4XLN - chains F and P of the 9 polymer chains in the assembly; structure by X-ray diffraction, 4.00 A resolution.

== Chain F ==
Name: RNA polymerase sigma factor SigA
Organism: Thermus aquaticus
UniProt: Q9EZJ8 (SIGA_THEAQ); residues 92-438 here = UniProt positions 92-438
Amino-acid sequence (347 residues; numbered 92 to 438; the number before each row is that of its first residue):
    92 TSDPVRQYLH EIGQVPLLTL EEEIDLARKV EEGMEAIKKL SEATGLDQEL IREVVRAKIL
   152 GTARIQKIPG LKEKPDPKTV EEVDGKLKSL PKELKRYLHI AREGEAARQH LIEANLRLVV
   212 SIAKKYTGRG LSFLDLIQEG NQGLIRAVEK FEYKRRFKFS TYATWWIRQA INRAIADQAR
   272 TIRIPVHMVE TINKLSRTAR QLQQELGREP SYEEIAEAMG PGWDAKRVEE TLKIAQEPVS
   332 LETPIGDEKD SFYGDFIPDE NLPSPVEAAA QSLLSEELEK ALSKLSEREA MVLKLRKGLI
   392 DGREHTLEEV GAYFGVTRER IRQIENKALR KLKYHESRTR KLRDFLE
Swiss-Prot annotation at these positions:
  - DNA-binding region: Leu398 to Asn417 (H-T-H motif)
  - region: Ser93 to Ile128 (Sigma-70 factor domain-1)
  - motif: Asp226 to Gln229 (Interaction with polymerase core subunit RpoC)
From the paper describing this entry:
  - binding site for the 48-nt DNA strand: Trp256, Trp257, Arg264, Arg274, Val277, His278
  - binding site for the 48-nt DNA strand (chain P): Arg220, Glu281, Arg288, Arg291
  - conformationally variable residues (side-chain flip): Trp256
  - specificity-determining residues: Arg264, Glu281
  - mutagenesis - Y217A, W256A: decreased stability

== Chain P ==
Molecule: 48-nt DNA strand
Sequence (48 nucleotides; row label = number of the first residue in the row):
     1 GCATCCGTGA GTCGAGGGTA ATAAGCACAA TTTAACACTT TTGTCAAG

== How chain F and chain P interact ==
Residue-residue contacts (38):
  Arg220(F) with DA23(P), salt bridge to the phosphate; DA24(P), salt bridge to the phosphate
  Arg259(F) with DA24(P), base contact
  Gln260(F) with DA24(P), base contact
  Asn263(F) with DA24(P), phosphate contact
  Arg271(F) with DT22(P), hydrogen bond to the base
  Glu281(F) with DG25(P), base contact; DC26(P), hydrogen bond to the base
  Ile283(F) with DT22(P), base contact
  Asn284(F) with DA24(P), phosphate contact; DG25(P), phosphate contact
  Ser287(F) with DT22(P), sugar contact
  Arg288(F) with DA23(P), hydrogen bond to the base; DG25(P), phosphate contact
  Arg291(F) with DT22(P), salt bridge to the phosphate; DA23(P), hydrogen bond to the base
  Ala326(F) with DT22(P), base contact
  Ile336(F) with DG16(P), base contact; DG17(P), base contact
  Glu339(F) with DA15(P), hydrogen bond to the base; DG16(P), hydrogen bond to the base
  Ser342(F) with DG16(P), base contact
  Tyr344(F) with DT19(P), phosphate contact
  Phe347(F) with DG17(P), base contact; DG18(P), base contact
  Arg387(F) with DG43(P), salt bridge to the phosphate
  Thr397(F) with DT42(P), phosphate contact; DG43(P), hydrogen bond to the phosphate
  Leu398(F) with DG43(P), hydrogen bond to the phosphate; DT44(P), base contact
  Arg409(F) with DT42(P), base contact; DG43(P), hydrogen bond to the base; DT44(P), base contact
  Glu410(F) with DT44(P), base contact; DC45(P), hydrogen bond to the base; DA46(P), base contact
  Arg413(F) with DT44(P), base contact; DC45(P), salt bridge to the phosphate
Also at the interface, not in a pair above, chain F (30 interface residues in all): Tyr217, Trp256, Gln327, Thr334, Pro335, Asp338, Glu399

== Summary ==
30 residues of chain F and 15 residues of chain P are in contact, with 10 hydrogen bonds and 5 salt bridges.
Polar pairs include Arg271(F)-DT22(P), Glu281(F)-DC26(P) and Arg288(F)-DA23(P). The paper reports a binding
site for the 48-nt DNA strand at Trp256(F), Trp257(F) and Arg264(F) among others; Y217A and W256A of chain F
reduce stability.
Here chain F is RNA polymerase sigma factor SigA (Thermus aquaticus) and chain P is a 48-nt DNA strand. Entry
4XLN (Crystal structure of T. aquaticus transcription initiation complex containing bubble promoter and RNA)
was determined by X-ray diffraction together with 4XLP and 4XLQ from the same study.
